Entry 8GUR (electron microscopy, 2.84 A resolution); this record covers chains A and B of the 5 polymer chains in the assembly.

# Chain A
Protein: Guanine nucleotide-binding protein G(i) subunit alpha-1
Organism: Homo sapiens
Reference sequence: P63096 (GNAI1_HUMAN); residues 1-354 here = UniProt positions 1-354
Chain sequence (354 residues; numbered 1 to 354; the number before each row is that of its first residue):
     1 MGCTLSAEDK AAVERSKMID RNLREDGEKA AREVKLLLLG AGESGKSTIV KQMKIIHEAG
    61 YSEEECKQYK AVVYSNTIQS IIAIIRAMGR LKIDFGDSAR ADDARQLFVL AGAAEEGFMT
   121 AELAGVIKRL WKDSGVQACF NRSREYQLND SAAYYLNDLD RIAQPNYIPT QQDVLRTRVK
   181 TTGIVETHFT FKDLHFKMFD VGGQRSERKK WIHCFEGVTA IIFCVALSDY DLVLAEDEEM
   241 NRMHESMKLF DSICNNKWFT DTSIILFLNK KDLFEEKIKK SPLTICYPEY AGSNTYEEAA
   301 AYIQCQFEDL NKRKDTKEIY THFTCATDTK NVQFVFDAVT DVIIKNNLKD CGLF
Disordered / not traced: 1-2, 57-181
Curated features (UniProtKB/Swiss-Prot):
  - region: Lys35 to Thr48 (G1 motif), Asp173 to Thr181 (G2 motif), Phe196 to Arg205 (G3 motif), Ile265 to Asp272 (G4 motif), Thr324 to Thr329 (G5 motif)
  - binding site (GTP): Glu43 to Thr48, Ser151, Leu175 to Thr181, Asp200 to Gln204, Asn269 to Asp272, Ala326
  - binding site (Mg(2+)): Ser47, Thr181
  - modified residue: Arg178 (ADP-ribosylarginine), Gln204 (Deamidated glutamine), Cys351 (ADP-ribosylcysteine)
  - lipidation: Gly2 (N-myristoyl glycine), Cys3 (S-palmitoyl cysteine)
  - natural variant: Gly40 (G40C: In NEDHISB; G40R: In NEDHISB), Gly45 (G45D: In NEDHISB), Thr48 (T48I: In NEDHISB; T48K: In NEDHISB), Gln52 (Q52P: In NEDHISB), Ser75 (deletion: In NEDHISB; uncertain significance), Gln172 (deletion: In NEDHISB), Asp173 (D173V: In NEDHISB), Glu186 to Phe189 (deletion: In NEDHISB; uncertain significance), Cys224 (C224Y: In NEDHISB), Lys270 (K270N: In NEDHISB; K270R: In NEDHISB), Asp272 (D272G: In NEDHISB), Ala326 (A326P: In NEDHISB), 1 further natural variant entry in UniProt
  - mutagenesis: Gly42 (G42R: Abolishes switch to an activated conformation and dissociation from beta and gamma subunits upon GTP binding. Abolishes interaction with RGS family members), Glu116 (E116L: Enhances interaction (inactive GDP-bound) with RGS14), Gln147 (Q147L: Enhances interaction (inactive GDP-bound) with RGS14), Glu245 (E245L: Enhances interaction (inactive GDP-bound) with RGS14)

# Chain B
Protein: Guanine nucleotide-binding protein G(I)/G(S)/G(T) subunit beta-1
Organism: Homo sapiens
Reference sequence: P62873 (GBB1_HUMAN); numbering as in UniProt (aligned over 1-340)
Chain sequence (340 residues; numbered 1 to 340; the number before each row is that of its first residue):
     1 MSELDQLRQE AEQLKNQIRD ARKACADATL SQITNNIDPV GRIQMRTRRT LRGHLAKIYA
    61 MHWGTDSRLL VSASQDGKLI IWDSYTTNKV HAIPLRSSWV MTCAYAPSGN YVACGGLDNI
   121 CSIYNLKTRE GNVRVSRELA GHTGYLSCCR FLDDNQIVTS SGDTTCALWD IETGQQTTTF
   181 TGHTGDVMSL SLAPDTRLFV SGACDASAKL WDVREGMCRQ TFTGHESDIN AICFFPNGNA
   241 FATGSDDATC RLFDLRADQE LMTYSHDNII CGITSVSFSK SGRLLLAGYD DFNCNVWDAL
   301 KADRAGVLAG HDNRVSCLGV TDDGMAVATG SWDSFLKIWN
Disordered / not traced: 1
Curated features (UniProtKB/Swiss-Prot):
  - modified residue: Ser2 (N-acetylserine), His266 (Phosphohistidine)
  - natural variant: Leu30 (L30F: In MRD42; uncertain significance), Arg52 (R52G: In MRD42), Gly64 (G64V: In MRD42), Asp76 (D76E: In MRD42; D76G: In MRD42), Gly77 (G77S: In MRD42), Lys78 (K78R: In MRD42), Ile80 (I80N: In MRD42; I80T: In MRD42), His91 (H91R: In MRD42; uncertain significance), Ala92 (A92T: In MRD42), Pro94 (P94S: In MRD42), Leu95 (L95P: In MRD42), Arg96 (R96L: In MRD42), 5 further natural variant entries in UniProt

# Interface between chain A and chain B
Residue-residue contacts - 53 pairs, chain A then chain B:
  Val13(A) with Asn88(B)
  Arg15(A) with Val90(B), hydrogen bond (side chain-backbone); His91(B)
  Ser16(A) with Asn88(B); Lys89(B), hydrogen bond (side chain-backbone)
  Ile19(A) with Lys89(B); Val90(B); His91(B); Ala92(B), hydrophobic
  Asp20(A) with Lys89(B), salt bridge
  Leu23(A) with Leu55(B); Lys78(B); Ile80(B), hydrophobic; Lys89(B)
  Asp26(A) with Lys78(B), salt bridge
  Gly27(A) with Leu55(B)
  Gly183(A) with Asn119(B)
  Ile184(A) with Trp99(B); Leu117(B)
  Glu186(A) with Trp99(B), hydrogen bond
  Phe199(A) with Trp99(B), hydrophobic
  Gln204(A) with Leu117(B); Asn119(B), hydrogen bond; Thr143(B); Gly144(B); Tyr145(B)
  Ser206(A) with Tyr145(B); Gly162(B), hydrogen bond (side chain-backbone); Asp186(B)
  Glu207(A) with Asp186(B), hydrogen bond (backbone-side chain); Cys204(B); Asp228(B)
  Lys210(A) with Met101(B); Tyr145(B); Met188(B); Cys204(B); Asp228(B), salt bridge; Asn230(B), hydrogen bond; Asp246(B), salt bridge
  Trp211(A) with Met101(B), hydrophobic; Leu117(B), hydrophobic; Tyr145(B)
  His213(A) with Tyr59(B), hydrogen bond; Trp332(B)
  Cys214(A) with Tyr59(B), hydrogen bond (backbone-side chain); Gln75(B); Trp99(B); Met101(B), hydrophobic
  Phe215(A) with Trp99(B), hydrophobic
  Glu216(A) with Lys57(B), salt bridge; Trp332(B)
  Trp258(A) with Arg314(B); Trp332(B), hydrophobic
Interface residues without a listed pair, chain A (25 interface residues in all): Ala12, Thr182, Lys209
Interface residues without a listed pair, chain B (31 interface residues in all): Gly53, Thr87, Ser98, Asp118

# Overview
25 residues of chain A face 31 of chain B across their interface; the contacts include 9 hydrogen bonds and 5
salt bridges. Polar contacts include Asp20(A)-Lys89(B), Asp26(A)-Lys78(B) and Lys210(A)-Asp228(B).
Here chain A is Guanine nucleotide-binding protein G(i) subunit alpha-1 and chain B is Guanine
nucleotide-binding protein G(I)/G(S)/G(T) subunit beta-1, both from Homo sapiens. Entry 8GUR (Cryo-EM
structure of CP-CB2-G protein complex) was determined by electron microscopy (same publication as 8GUQ, 8GUS
and 8GUT).
